8G0C - chains B and E of the 20 polymer chains in the assembly; structure by electron microscopy, 2.80 A resolution.

== Chain B ==
Protein: ATP synthase subunit alpha
Organism: Mycolicibacterium smegmatis MC2 155
Notes: EC 7.1.2.2
UniProtKB: A0R202 (ATPA_MYCS2); residues 1-548 here = UniProt positions 1-548
Amino-acid sequence (548 residues; row label = number of the first residue in the row):
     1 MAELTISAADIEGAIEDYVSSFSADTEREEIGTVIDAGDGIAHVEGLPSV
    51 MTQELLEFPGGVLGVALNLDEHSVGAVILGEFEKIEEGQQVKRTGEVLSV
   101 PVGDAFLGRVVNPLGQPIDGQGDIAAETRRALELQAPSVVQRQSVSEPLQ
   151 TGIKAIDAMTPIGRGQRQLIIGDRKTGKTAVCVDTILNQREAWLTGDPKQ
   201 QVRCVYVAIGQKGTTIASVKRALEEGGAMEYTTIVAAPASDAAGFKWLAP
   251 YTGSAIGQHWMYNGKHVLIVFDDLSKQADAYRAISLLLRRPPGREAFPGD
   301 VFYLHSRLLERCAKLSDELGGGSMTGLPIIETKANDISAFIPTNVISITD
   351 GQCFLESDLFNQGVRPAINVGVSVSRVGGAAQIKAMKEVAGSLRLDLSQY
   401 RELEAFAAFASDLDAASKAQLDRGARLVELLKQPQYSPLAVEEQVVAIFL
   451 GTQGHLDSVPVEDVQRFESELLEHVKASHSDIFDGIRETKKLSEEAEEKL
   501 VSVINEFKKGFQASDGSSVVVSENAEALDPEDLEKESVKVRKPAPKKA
Disordered / not traced: 1-8, 23-26, 521-548
Small-molecule neighbours: ATP (adenosine-5'-triphosphate): Asp-173, Arg-174, Lys-175, Thr-176, Gly-177, Lys-178, Thr-179, Ala-180, Arg-365, Pro-366, Gln-433, Pro-434, Gln-435

== Chain E ==
Protein: ATP synthase subunit beta
Organism: Mycolicibacterium smegmatis MC2 155
Notes: EC 7.1.2.2
UniProtKB: A0R200 (ATPB_MYCS2); residues 1-475 here = UniProt positions 1-475
Amino-acid sequence (475 residues; numbered 1 to 475; the number before each row is that of its first residue):
     1 MTATAEKTAGRVVRITGPVVDVEFPRGSVPELFNALHAEITFGALAKTLT
    51 LEVAQHLGDSLVRCISMQPTDGLVRGVEVTDTGASISVPVGDGVKGHVFN
   101 ALGDCLDDPGYGKDFEHWSIHRKPPAFSDLEPRTEMLETGLKVVDLLTPY
   151 VRGGKIALFGGAGVGKTVLIQEMINRIARNFGGTSVFAGVGERTREGNDL
   201 WVELADANVLKDTALVFGQMDEPPGTRMRVALSALTMAEFFRDEQGQDVL
   251 LFIDNIFRFTQAGSEVSTLLGRMPSAVGYQPTLADEMGELQERITSTRGR
   301 SITSMQAVYVPADDYTDPAPATTFAHLDATTELSRAVFSKGIFPAVDPLA
   351 SSSTILDPAIVGDEHYRVAQEVIRILQRYKDLQDIIAILGIDELSEEDKQ
   401 LVNRARRIERFLSQNMMAAEQFTGQPGSTVPLKETIEAFDKLTKGEFDHL
   451 PEQAFFLIGGLDDLAKKAESLGAKL
Disordered / not traced: 1-7, 472-475

== Chain B / chain E interface ==
Pairs across the interface - 14 pairs, chain B then chain E:
  Pro-48(B) / Arg-75(E)
  Val-50(B) / Val-74(E)
  Val-50(B) / Arg-75(E)
  Met-51(B) / Leu-73(E)
  Thr-52(B) / Gly-72(E)  hydrogen bond (backbone-backbone)
  Thr-52(B) / Leu-73(E)  hydrogen bond (backbone-backbone)
  Asn-68(B) / Ile-15(E)
  Leu-69(B) / Val-13(E)
  Leu-69(B) / Arg-14(E)
  Leu-69(B) / Ile-15(E)  hydrogen bond (backbone-backbone)
  Asp-70(B) / Val-13(E)
  Glu-71(B) / Val-13(E)  hydrogen bond (backbone-backbone)
  Gly-299(B) / Glu-265(E)
  Asp-414(B) / Ile-388(E)  hydrogen bond (backbone-backbone)
Other interface residues (no listed pair), chain B (15 interface residues in all): Leu-67, Pro-291, Ser-306, Arg-307, Leu-413
Other interface residues (no listed pair), chain E (12 interface residues in all): Asp-71, Asp-221, Thr-268

== Overview ==
Chain B and chain E form an interface of 15 and 12 residues respectively; the contacts include 5 hydrogen
bonds. Backbone hydrogen bonds pair Thr-52(B)/Gly-72(E), Thr-52(B)/Leu-73(E) and Leu-69(B)/Ile-15(E). Chain B
binds ATP.
Here chain B is ATP synthase subunit alpha and chain E is ATP synthase subunit beta, both from
Mycolicibacterium smegmatis MC2 155. Entry 8G0C (Cryo-EM structure of TBAJ-876-bound Mycobacterium smegmatis
ATP synthase rotational state 1 (backbone model)) was determined by electron microscopy (same publication as
8G07, 8G08, 8G09, 8G0A, 8G0B, 8G0D and 8G0E).
